PDB entry 4PRB | X-ray diffraction, 1.75 A resolution | chains A and B of the 3 polymer chains in the assembly

[Chain A]
Protein: MHC class I antigen
From: Homo sapiens
UniProt: C5MK56 (C5MK56_HUMAN); residues 1-276 here correspond to UniProt positions 25-300 (UniProt number = residue number + 24)
Chain sequence (276 residues; each row starts with the number of its first residue):
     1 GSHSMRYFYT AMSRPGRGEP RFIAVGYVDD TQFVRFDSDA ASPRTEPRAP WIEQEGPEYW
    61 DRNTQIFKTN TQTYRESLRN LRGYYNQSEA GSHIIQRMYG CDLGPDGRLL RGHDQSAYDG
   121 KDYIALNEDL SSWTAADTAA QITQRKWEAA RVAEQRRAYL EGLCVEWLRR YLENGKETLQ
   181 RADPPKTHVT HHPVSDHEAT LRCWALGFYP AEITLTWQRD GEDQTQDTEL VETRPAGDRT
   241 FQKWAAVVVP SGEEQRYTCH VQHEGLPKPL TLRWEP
Disulfide bonds: C101-C164, C203-C259

[Chain B]
Protein: Beta-2-microglobulin
From: Homo sapiens
UniProt: P61769 (B2MG_HUMAN); residues 1-99 here correspond to UniProt positions 21-119 (UniProt number = residue number + 20)
Chain sequence (99 residues; numbered 1 to 99; the number before each row is that of its first residue):
     1 IQRTPKIQVY SRHPAENGKS NFLNCYVSGF HPSDIEVDLL KNGERIEKVE HSDLSFSKDW
    61 SFYLLYYTEF TPTEKDEYAC RVNHVTLSQP KIVKWDRDM
Disulfide bonds: C25-C80
Curated features (UniProtKB/Swiss-Prot):
  - modified residue: Q2 (Pyrrolidone carboxylic acid)
  - glycosylation: I1 (N-linked (Glc) (glycation) isoleucine), K19 (N-linked (Glc) (glycation) lysine), K41 (N-linked (Glc) (glycation) lysine), K48 (N-linked (Glc) (glycation) lysine), K58 (N-linked (Glc) (glycation) lysine), K91 (N-linked (Glc) (glycation) lysine), K94 (N-linked (Glc) (glycation) lysine)

[Chain A / chain B interface]
Pairs across the interface (57; chain A residue first):
  F8(A) - S55(B)
  F8(A) - F56(B)  hydrophobic
  Y9(A) - F56(B)
  T10(A) - F56(B)
  T10(A) - F62(B)
  M12(A) - S33(B)
  M12(A) - D34(B)
  R17(A) - D34(B)  salt bridge
  V25(A) - D53(B)
  V25(A) - L54(B)
  V25(A) - S55(B)
  Y27(A) - S55(B)
  Y27(A) - Y63(B)  hydrogen bond
  Q32(A) - D53(B)  hydrogen bond
  R35(A) - D53(B)  salt bridge
  R48(A) - D53(B)  salt bridge
  I94(A) - P32(B)  hydrophobic
  I94(A) - S33(B)
  Q96(A) - H31(B)  hydrogen bond
  Q96(A) - F56(B)
  Q96(A) - W60(B)  hydrogen bond (side chain-backbone)
  Q96(A) - F62(B)
  R97(A) - F56(B)
  M98(A) - F56(B)  hydrophobic
  M98(A) - K58(B)
  M98(A) - W60(B)  hydrophobic
  Q115(A) - W60(B)
  S116(A) - W60(B)
  A117(A) - W60(B)  hydrophobic
  D119(A) - H31(B)
  G120(A) - R3(B)  hydrogen bond (backbone-side chain)
  G120(A) - H31(B)
  G120(A) - W60(B)
  D122(A) - W60(B)  hydrogen bond
  H192(A) - D98(B)  salt bridge
  R202(A) - D98(B)  hydrogen bond (side chain-backbone)
  R202(A) - M99(B)
  W204(A) - D98(B)
  W204(A) - M99(B)
  V231(A) - Q8(B)
  E232(A) - K6(B)  salt bridge
  E232(A) - Q8(B)  hydrogen bond (backbone-side chain)
  E232(A) - Y26(B)
  E232(A) - S28(B)  hydrogen bond
  R234(A) - Q8(B)  hydrogen bond
  R234(A) - Y10(B)
  R234(A) - M99(B)  hydrogen bond (side chain-backbone)
  P235(A) - Y10(B)  hydrogen bond (backbone-side chain)
  P235(A) - N24(B)
  P235(A) - Y26(B)
  A236(A) - R12(B)  hydrogen bond (backbone-side chain)
  A236(A) - N24(B)  hydrogen bond (backbone-side chain)
  G237(A) - R12(B)
  Q242(A) - Y10(B)
  Q242(A) - S11(B)  hydrogen bond (side chain-backbone)
  Q242(A) - R12(B)  hydrogen bond (side chain-backbone)
  W244(A) - M99(B)  hydrogen bond (side chain-backbone)
Interface residues without a listed pair, chain A (34 interface residues in all): I23, T233, D238
Interface residues without a listed pair, chain B (28 interface residues in all): I1, H13, S57, D59, L65

[Overview]
The interface between chain A and chain B involves 34 residues on one side and 28 on the other; the contacts
include 17 hydrogen bonds and 5 salt bridges. Among the polar pairs are R17(A)-D34(B), R35(A)-D53(B) and
R48(A)-D53(B).
Chain A is MHC class I antigen and chain B is Beta-2-microglobulin, both from Homo sapiens; the structure,
Crystal structure of a HLA-B*35:08-HPVG-A4, was determined by X-ray diffraction, deposited together with 4PR5,
4PRA, 4PRD, 4PRE, 4PRH, 4PRI, 4PRN and 4PRP.
